Entry 7B1H (X-ray diffraction, 2.40 A resolution); this record covers chains A and D of the 4 polymer chains in the assembly.

== Chain A ==
Name: Mitotic spindle assembly checkpoint protein MAD1
From: Homo sapiens
Reference sequence: Q9Y6D9 (MD1L1_HUMAN); residue numbers follow UniProt; this construct covers 597-718
Sequence (122 residues; each row starts with the number of its first residue):
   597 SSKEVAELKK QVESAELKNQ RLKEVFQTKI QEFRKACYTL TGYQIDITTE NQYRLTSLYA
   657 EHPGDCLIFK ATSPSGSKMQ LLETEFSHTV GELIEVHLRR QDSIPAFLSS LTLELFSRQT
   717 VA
Curated features (UniProtKB/Swiss-Prot):
  - modified residue: Ser-598 (Phosphoserine), Ser-610 (Phosphoserine), Tyr-634 (Phosphotyrosine), Thr-716 (Phosphothreonine)
  - natural variant: Glu-628 to Ala-718 (deletion: In MVA7)
  - mutagenesis: Ser-597 to Ala-718 (Defective dimerization. Reduces binding to the closed and open conformations of MAD2L1. Impairs mitotic checkpoint signaling abolishing mitotic arrest, and shortens the duration of mitosis), Ser-598 (S598A/E: Does not impact the duration of mitosis), Ser-610 (S610A/E: Impairs mitotic checkpoint signaling and shortens the duration of mitosis), Tyr-634 (Y634E: Reduces binding to closed and open conformations of MAD2L1. Impairs mitotic checkpoint signaling abolishing mitotic arrest, and shortens the duration of mitosis ...), Thr-716 (T716A/E: Reduces binding to closed and open conformations of MAD2L1. Impairs mitotic checkpoint signaling and shortens the duration of mitosis)
Reported in the primary citation:
  - mutagenesis - L618A, F629A: decreased expression

== Chain D ==
Name: Mitotic checkpoint serine/threonine-protein kinase BUB1
Notes: EC 2.7.11.1
Reference sequence: O43683 (BUB1_HUMAN); residue numbers follow UniProt; this construct covers 455-479
Sequence (26 residues; each row starts with the number of its first residue):
   455 KVQPSPTVHT KEALGFIMNM FQAPTS
Not modelled in the structure: 455-459, 480
Sequence notes: expression tag (480)
Modified / non-standard residues: Ser-459 (phosphoserine; SEP); Thr-461 (phosphothreonine; TPO)
Curated features (UniProtKB/Swiss-Prot):
  - region: Pro-458 to Gln-476 (Essential for loading of BUBR1, MAD1L1 and MAD2L1 to kinetochores)

== How chain A and chain D interact ==
Residue-residue contacts (23; chain A residue first):
  Lys-619(A) with Phe-470(D)
  Gln-623(A) with Met-474(D)
  Ile-626(A) with Met-474(D)
  Gln-627(A) with Met-474(D); Ala-477(D); Pro-478(D); Thr-479(D)
  Arg-630(A) with Met-474(D), hydrogen bond (side chain-backbone); Phe-475(D); Gln-476(D); Ala-477(D), hydrogen bond (side chain-backbone)
  Tyr-634(A) with Thr-479(D)
  Gln-640(A) with Ala-477(D); Pro-478(D); Thr-479(D)
  Asp-642(A) with Phe-475(D); Gln-476(D)
  Ile-643(A) with Met-472(D), hydrophobic; Phe-475(D), hydrogen bond (backbone-backbone); Gln-476(D), hydrogen bond (backbone-side chain)
  Thr-644(A) with Met-472(D); Gln-476(D)
  Thr-645(A) with Gln-476(D)
Also at the interface, not in a pair above, chain A (13 interface residues in all): Lys-631, Ile-641
Interface features reported in the paper:
  - residue pairs: Gln-627(A)/Met-474(D)
  - hot spots on chain A (mutagenesis) - L618A: abolished binding to Mitotic checkpoint serine/threonine-protein kinase BUB1 (chain D)
  - hot spots on chain A (mutagenesis) - Q627A/I643A/R650A (Kd 14.5 uM), Q627A/R630A/I643A/R650A (Kd 25 uM), R630A (Kd 10 uM): decreased binding to Mitotic checkpoint serine/threonine-protein kinase BUB1 (chain D)
  - hot spots on chain A (mutagenesis) - I643A: unchanged binding to Mitotic checkpoint serine/threonine-protein kinase BUB1 (chain D)

== Summary ==
The interface between chain A and chain D involves 13 residues on one side and 8 on the other, with 4 hydrogen
bonds. Among the polar pairs are Arg-630(A)/Met-474(D), Arg-630(A)/Ala-477(D) and Ile-643(A)/Gln-476(D). The
authors report a contact between Gln-627(A) and Met-474(D). The paper reports that Q627A/I643A/R650A,
Q627A/R630A/I643A/R650A and R630A of chain A reduce binding to Mitotic checkpoint serine/threonine-protein
kinase BUB1 (chain D); L618A and F629A of chain A reduce expression.
Chain A is Mitotic spindle assembly checkpoint protein MAD1 (Homo sapiens) and chain D is Mitotic checkpoint
serine/threonine-protein kinase BUB1; the structure, Monoclinic P21 Structure of Human Mad1 C-terminal Domain
in Complex with Phosphorylated Bub1 CD1 Domain, was determined by X-ray diffraction, deposited together with
7B1F and 7B1J.
